8R4U - chains A and B; structure by X-ray diffraction, 2.42 A resolution.

Chain A:
Molecule: Serine/threonine-protein kinase SIK3
From: Homo sapiens
UniProt: Q9Y2K2 (SIK3_HUMAN); numbering as in UniProt (aligned over 59-385)
Amino-acid sequence (328 residues; row label = number of the first residue in the row):
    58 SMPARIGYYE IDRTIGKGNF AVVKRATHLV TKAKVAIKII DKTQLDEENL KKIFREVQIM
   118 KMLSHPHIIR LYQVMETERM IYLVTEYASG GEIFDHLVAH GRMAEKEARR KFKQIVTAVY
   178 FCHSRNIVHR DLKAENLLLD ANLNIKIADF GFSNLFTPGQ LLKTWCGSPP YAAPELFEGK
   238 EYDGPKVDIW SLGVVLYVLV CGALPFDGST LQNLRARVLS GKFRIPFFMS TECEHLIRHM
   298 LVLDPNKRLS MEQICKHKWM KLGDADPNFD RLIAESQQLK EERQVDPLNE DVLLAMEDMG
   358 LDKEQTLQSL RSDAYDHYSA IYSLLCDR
Not modelled in the structure: 58-60, 338-343, 385
Construct notes: expression tag (58); engineered mutation Ser121 (Cys in Q9Y2K2), Ser181 (Cys in Q9Y2K2), Ser333 (Cys in Q9Y2K2)
Modified residues: Thr221 (phosphothreonine; TPO)
Swiss-Prot annotation at these positions:
  - active site: Asp188 (Proton acceptor)
  - binding site (ATP): Ile72 to Val80, Lys95
  - modified residue (Phosphothreonine): Thr71, Thr221
  - natural variant: Arg187 (R187C: In SEMDK)
  - mutagenesis: Thr221 (T221A: Prevents phosphorylation and activation by STK11/LKB1 complex)
Small-molecule neighbours: XW3 (8-[(5-azanyl-1,3-dioxan-2-yl)methyl]-6-[2-chloranyl-4-(3-fluoranylpyridin-2-yl)phenyl]-2-(methylamino)pyrido[2,3-d]pyrimidin-7-one): Ile72, Val80, Ala93, Lys95, Ile110, Glu113, Val114, Met117, Ile126, Leu128, Leu140, Thr142, Glu143, Tyr144, Ala145, Gly148, Glu149, Glu192, Asn193, Leu195, Ala205, Asp206

Chain B:
Molecule: scFvH1
From: Homo sapiens
Notes: antibody fragment or engineered binder
Amino-acid sequence (265 residues; numbered 1 to 260 plus 5 insertion-coded residues; the number before each row is that of its first residue; a row labelled like 170A-170B holds insertion residues (170A, then the next letters in order)):
     1 EVQLVQSGAG VKKPGSSVKV SCKSSGGTSG SSAVSWIRQA PGQGVEWMGG ITSIFGPANY
    61 AQKFQDRLKI TADKATNTVY MELSGLTFED TAVYYCARVG DYNFWNGHYR SGYYFDLWGR
   121 GTLVTVSSGG GGSGGGGSGG GGSAQSVLTQ PPSASGTPGQ RVTISCSGSS
170A-170B SN
   171 IGSNTVNWYQ QLPGTAPKLL IYSNTQRPSG VPDRFSGSKS ATSASLAISG LQSEDEADYY
   231 CAAWDDSL
238A-238C NGH
   239 VVFGGGTKVT VLGAAAENLY FQ
Not modelled in the structure: 28, 129-146, 251-260
Disulfide bonds: Cys22-Cys96, Cys166-Cys231

Chain A / chain B interface:
Pairs across the interface (51; chain A residue first):
  Phe151(A) with Phe55(B); Gly56(B); Pro57(B)
  Val155(A) with Pro57(B), hydrophobic; Thr71(B); Ala72(B), hydrogen bond (backbone-backbone)
  Ala156(A) with Thr71(B); Ala72(B)
  His157(A) with Thr71(B)
  Gly158(A) with Thr71(B)
  Arg159(A) with Asp66(B); Lys69(B), hydrogen bond (backbone-side chain)
  Pro227(A) with Phe55(B), hydrophobic
  Tyr254(A) with Gln65(B)
  Gly259(A) with Pro57(B); Ala58(B); Tyr60(B)
  Ala260(A) with Ala58(B)
  Leu261(A) with Phe55(B), hydrophobic; Gly56(B); Asn238A(B), hydrogen bond (backbone-side chain)
  Pro262(A) with Asn238A(B)
  Phe263(A) with Asn238A(B)
  Asp264(A) with Ser53(B), hydrogen bond; Phe55(B); Gly56(B); Leu238(B); Asn238A(B), hydrogen bond (backbone-side chain)
  Gly265(A) with Ser53(B); Phe55(B)
  Ser266(A) with Tyr113(B); Trp234(B)
  Thr267(A) with Gly107(B); His108(B); Tyr109(B); Arg110(B)
  Leu268(A) with Phe55(B); Gly107(B), hydrogen bond (backbone-backbone); His108(B)
  Asn270(A) with Asp236(B)
  Leu271(A) with Phe55(B), hydrophobic
  Arg274(A) with Leu238(B), hydrogen bond (side chain-backbone); Asn238A(B), hydrogen bond
  Arg281(A) with Gln62(B); Gln65(B), hydrogen bond; Asp66(B), salt bridge
  Pro283(A) with Gln65(B); Asp66(B)
  Phe284(A) with Asp66(B), hydrogen bond (backbone-side chain)
  Phe285(A) with Gln65(B); Asp66(B)
Also at the interface, not in a pair above, chain A (30 interface residues in all): Leu154, Glu192, Cys258, Gln269, Lys279
Also at the interface, not in a pair above, chain B (24 interface residues in all): Ile54, Ile70, Lys74

Overview:
The interface between chain A and chain B involves 30 residues on one side and 24 on the other, with 10
hydrogen bonds and 1 salt bridge. Among the polar pairs are Arg281(A)-Asp66(B), Arg159(A)-Lys69(B) and
Leu261(A)-Asn238A(B). Chain A binds compound XW3.
Chain A is Serine/threonine-protein kinase SIK3 and chain B is scFvH1, both from Homo sapiens; the structure,
Structure of salt-inducible kinase 3 with inhibitors, was determined by X-ray diffraction (same publication as
8R4O, 8R4Q and 8R4V).
